7RWI - chains C and F of the 8 polymer chains in the assembly; structure by X-ray diffraction, 3.70 A resolution.

Chain C:
Protein: DNA-directed RNA polymerase subunit beta
Source organism: Mycobacterium tuberculosis
Notes: EC 2.7.7.6
UniProt: P9WGY8 (RPOB_MYCTO); residues 1-1178 here = UniProt positions 1-1178
Chain sequence (1178 residues; row label = number of the first residue in the row):
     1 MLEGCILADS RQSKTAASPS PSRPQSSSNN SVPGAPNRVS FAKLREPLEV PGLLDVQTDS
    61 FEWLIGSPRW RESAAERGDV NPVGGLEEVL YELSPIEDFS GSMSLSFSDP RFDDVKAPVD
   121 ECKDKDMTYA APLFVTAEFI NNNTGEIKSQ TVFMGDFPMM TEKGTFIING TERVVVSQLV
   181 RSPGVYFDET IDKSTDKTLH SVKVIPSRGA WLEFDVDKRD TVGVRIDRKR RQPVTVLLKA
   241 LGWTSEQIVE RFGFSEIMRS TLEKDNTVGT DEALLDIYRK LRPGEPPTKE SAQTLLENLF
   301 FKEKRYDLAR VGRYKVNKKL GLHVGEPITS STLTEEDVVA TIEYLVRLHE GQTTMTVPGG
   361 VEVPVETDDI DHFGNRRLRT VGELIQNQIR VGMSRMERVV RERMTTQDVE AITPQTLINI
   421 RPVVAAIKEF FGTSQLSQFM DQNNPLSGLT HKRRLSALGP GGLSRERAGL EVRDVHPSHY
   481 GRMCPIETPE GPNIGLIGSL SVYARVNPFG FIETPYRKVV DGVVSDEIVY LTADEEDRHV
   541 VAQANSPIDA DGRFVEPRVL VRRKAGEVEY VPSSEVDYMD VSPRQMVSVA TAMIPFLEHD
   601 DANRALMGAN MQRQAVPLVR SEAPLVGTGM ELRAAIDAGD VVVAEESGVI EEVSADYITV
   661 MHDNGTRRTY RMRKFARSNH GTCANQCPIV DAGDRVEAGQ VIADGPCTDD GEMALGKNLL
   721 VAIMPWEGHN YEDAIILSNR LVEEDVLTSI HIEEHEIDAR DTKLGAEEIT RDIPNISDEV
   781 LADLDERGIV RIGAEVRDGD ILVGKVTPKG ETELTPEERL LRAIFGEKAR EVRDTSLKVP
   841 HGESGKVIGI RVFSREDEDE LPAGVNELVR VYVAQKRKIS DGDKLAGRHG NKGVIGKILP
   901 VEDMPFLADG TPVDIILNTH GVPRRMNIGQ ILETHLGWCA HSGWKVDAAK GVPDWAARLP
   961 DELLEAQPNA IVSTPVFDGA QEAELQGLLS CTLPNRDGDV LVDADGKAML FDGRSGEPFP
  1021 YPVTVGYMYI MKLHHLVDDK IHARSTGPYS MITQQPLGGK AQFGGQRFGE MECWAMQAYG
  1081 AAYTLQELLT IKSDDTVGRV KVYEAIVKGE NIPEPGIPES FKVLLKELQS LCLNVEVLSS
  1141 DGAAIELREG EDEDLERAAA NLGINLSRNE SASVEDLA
Unresolved in the structure: 1-27, 1154-1178
Residues lining bound ligands: 7US ((3aM,9S,10bP,14S,15R,16S,17R,18R,19R,20S,21S,25R)-6,18,20-trihydroxy-14-methoxy-7,9,15,17,19,21,25-heptamethyl-1'-[2-(2-methyl-5-nitro-1H-imidazol-1-yl)ethyl]-5,10,26-trioxo-3,5,9,10-tetrahydrospiro[9,4-(epoxypentadecanoimino)furo[2',3':7,8]naphtho[1,2-d]imidazole-2,4'-piperidin]-16-yl acetate): Arg173, Val176, Gln435, Leu436, Ser437, Gln438, Phe439, Met440, Asp441, His451, Arg454, Ser456, Leu458, Arg465, Pro489, Asn493, Ile497, Arg613, His680

Chain F:
Protein: RNA polymerase sigma factor
Source organism: Mycobacterium tuberculosis
UniProt: A0A045IR27 (A0A045IR27_MYCTX); residue numbers follow UniProt; this construct covers 1-177
Chain sequence (177 residues; each row starts with the number of its first residue):
     1 MARVSGAAAA EAALMRALYD EHAAVLWRYA LRLTGDAAQA EDVVQETLLR AWQHPEVIGD
    61 TARPARAWLF TVARNMIIDE RRSARFRNVV GSTDQSGTPE QSTPDEVNAA LDRLLIADAL
   121 AQLSAEHRAV IQRSYYRGWS TAQIATDLGI AEGTVKSRLH YAVRALRLTL QELGVTR
Unresolved in the structure: 1-3

Chain C / chain F interface:
Residue-residue contacts (45; chain C residue first):
  Arg282(C) - Arg28(F)
  Gly284(C) - Ala24(F)
  Glu285(C) - Ala24(F)
  Glu285(C) - Val25(F)
  Arg398(C) - Tyr29(F)
  Arg398(C) - Arg32(F)
  Arg398(C) - Leu33(F)
  Glu402(C) - Arg74(F)  salt bridge
  Asn775(C) - Arg177(F)
  Pro816(C) - Tyr135(F)
  Pro816(C) - Tyr136(F)  hydrophobic
  Glu817(C) - Arg113(F)
  Glu817(C) - Tyr136(F)
  Leu820(C) - Ile116(F)  hydrophobic
  Leu820(C) - Tyr135(F)  hydrophobic
  Ala823(C) - Tyr135(F)
  Ala823(C) - Val163(F)
  Ile824(C) - Ile116(F)  hydrophobic
  Ile824(C) - Val163(F)  hydrophobic
  Ile824(C) - Arg167(F)
  Ile824(C) - Leu170(F)  hydrophobic
  Phe825(C) - Val175(F)  hydrophobic
  Phe825(C) - Thr176(F)
  Phe825(C) - Arg177(F)
  Thr1046(C) - Asp105(F)  hydrogen bond
  Thr1046(C) - Val107(F)
  Gly1047(C) - Asp105(F)
  Pro1048(C) - Thr103(F)
  Tyr1049(C) - Ser102(F)
  Tyr1049(C) - Thr103(F)  hydrogen bond (backbone-backbone)
  Ser1050(C) - Glu100(F)  hydrogen bond
  Ser1050(C) - Gln101(F)
  Met1051(C) - Gln101(F)  hydrogen bond (backbone-backbone)
  Met1051(C) - Ser102(F)
  Gln1054(C) - Thr103(F)
  Leu1057(C) - Glu100(F)
  Leu1057(C) - Ser102(F)
  Arg1099(C) - Glu106(F)  salt bridge
  Val1100(C) - Glu106(F)
  Val1100(C) - Arg113(F)
  Tyr1103(C) - Val107(F)
  Glu1104(C) - Ala110(F)
  Glu1104(C) - Arg113(F)  salt bridge
  Val1107(C) - Leu114(F)  hydrophobic
  Lys1108(C) - Leu114(F)
Also at the interface, not in a pair above, chain C (31 interface residues in all): Leu281, Pro283, Pro286, Arg819, Leu821
Also at the interface, not in a pair above, chain F (32 interface residues in all): Asp20, Glu21, Pro104, Leu111, Asp112, Leu166

In short:
31 residues of chain C face 32 of chain F across their interface; the contacts include 4 hydrogen bonds and 3
salt bridges. Polar pairs include Glu402(C)-Arg74(F), Arg1099(C)-Glu106(F) and Glu1104(C)-Arg113(F). Bound to
chain C: compound 7US.
Chain C is DNA-directed RNA polymerase subunit beta and chain F is RNA polymerase sigma factor, both from
Mycobacterium tuberculosis; the structure, Mycobacterium tuberculosis RNA polymerase sigma L holoenzyme open
promoter complex containing TNP-2198, was determined by X-ray diffraction.
